4Q0X - chains H and L of the 3 polymer chains in the assembly; structure by X-ray diffraction, 2.90 A resolution.

Chain H:
Protein: mAb 12 heavy chain
From: Mus musculus
Notes: fragment: Fab
Sequence (219 residues; row label = number of the first residue in the row):
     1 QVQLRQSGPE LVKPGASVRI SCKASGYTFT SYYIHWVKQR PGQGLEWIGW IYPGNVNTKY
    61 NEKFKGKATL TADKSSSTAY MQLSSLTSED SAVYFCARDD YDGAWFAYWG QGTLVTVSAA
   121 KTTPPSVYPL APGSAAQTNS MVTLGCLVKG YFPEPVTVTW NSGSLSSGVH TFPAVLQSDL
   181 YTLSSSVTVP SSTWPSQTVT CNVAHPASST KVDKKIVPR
Disordered / not traced: 137-139
Cystine bridges: C22-C96, C146-C201

Chain L:
Protein: mAb 12 light chain
From: Mus musculus
Notes: fragment: Fab
Sequence (218 residues; row label = number of the first residue in the row):
     1 DVLMTQTPLS LPVSLGDQAS ISCRSSQSIV HNNGNTYLDW SLQKPGQSPK LLIYKVSNRF
    61 SGVPDRFSGS GSGTDFTLKI SRVEAEDLGV YYCFQGSHVP PTFGGGTKLE IKRADAAPTV
   121 SIFPPSSEQL TSGGASVVCF LNNFYPKDIN VKWKIDGSER QNGVLNSWTD QDSKDSTYSM
   181 SSTLTLTKDE YERHNSYTCE ATHKTSTSPI VKSFNRNE
Cystine bridges: C23-C93, C139-C199

How chain H and chain L interact:
Contacting residue pairs - 61 pairs, chain H then chain L:
  Q39(H) with Q43(L), hydrogen bond; Y92(L)
  L45(H) with Y92(L), hydrophobic; F103(L), hydrophobic
  W47(H) with P101(L)
  F95(H) with S48(L)
  D100(H) with F60(L)
  D102(H) with K55(L), hydrogen bond (backbone-side chain)
  G103(H) with Y54(L); K55(L)
  A104(H) with D39(L); L51(L), hydrophobic; Y54(L), hydrophobic
  W105(H) with F94(L), hydrophobic; G96(L), hydrogen bond (side chain-backbone); P101(L), hydrophobic
  F106(H) with L51(L); F94(L), hydrophobic; F103(L), hydrophobic
  A107(H) with F60(L)
  Y108(H) with F60(L), hydrophobic
  W109(H) with S48(L); P49(L)
  G110(H) with S48(L), hydrogen bond (backbone-side chain)
  Y128(H) with S126(L); E128(L); Q129(L); S132(L)
  P129(H) with S126(L)
  L130(H) with F123(L); V138(L), hydrophobic
  A131(H) with F123(L); P124(L)
  P132(H) with F123(L)
  T143(H) with S121(L); F123(L)
  L147(H) with S136(L)
  K149(H) with Q129(L)
  H170(H) with N142(L); N143(L), hydrogen bond; S179(L), hydrogen bond
  F172(H) with F140(L), hydrophobic; N142(L); S167(L); T169(L); S179(L); M180(L); S181(L)
  P173(H) with S167(L), hydrogen bond (backbone-side chain); W168(L); T169(L)
  V175(H) with L165(L), hydrophobic; N166(L)
  Q177(H) with T185(L)
  S184(H) with F140(L); S181(L), hydrogen bond
  S186(H) with F140(L); N142(L), hydrogen bond
  K214(H) with E128(L), salt bridge
  R219(H) with P124(L); E218(L)
Other interface residues (no listed pair), chain H (37 interface residues in all): V127, G133, L144, G145, T171, S185
Other interface residues (no listed pair), chain L (39 interface residues in all): Y37, Q47, I122, N217

Summary:
Chain H and chain L form an interface of 37 and 39 residues respectively; the contacts include 9 hydrogen
bonds and 1 salt bridge. Among the polar pairs are K214(H)-E128(L), Q39(H)-Q43(L) and D102(H)-K55(L).
Chain H is mAb 12 heavy chain and chain L is mAb 12 light chain, both from Mus musculus; the structure,
Crystal structure of non-neutralizing antibody in complex with Epitope II of HCV E2, was determined by X-ray
diffraction.
